Entry 6Y79 (electron microscopy, 2.96 A resolution); this record covers chains A and Y of the 42 polymer chains in the assembly.

== Chain A ==
Protein: Subunit NUAM of NADH:Ubiquinone Oxidoreductase (Complex I)
Organism: Yarrowia lipolytica
Notes: EC 1.6.99.3
Reference sequence: Q9UUU3 (Q9UUU3_YARLL); residue numbers follow UniProt; this construct covers 1-728
Chain sequence (728 residues; row label = number of the first residue in the row):
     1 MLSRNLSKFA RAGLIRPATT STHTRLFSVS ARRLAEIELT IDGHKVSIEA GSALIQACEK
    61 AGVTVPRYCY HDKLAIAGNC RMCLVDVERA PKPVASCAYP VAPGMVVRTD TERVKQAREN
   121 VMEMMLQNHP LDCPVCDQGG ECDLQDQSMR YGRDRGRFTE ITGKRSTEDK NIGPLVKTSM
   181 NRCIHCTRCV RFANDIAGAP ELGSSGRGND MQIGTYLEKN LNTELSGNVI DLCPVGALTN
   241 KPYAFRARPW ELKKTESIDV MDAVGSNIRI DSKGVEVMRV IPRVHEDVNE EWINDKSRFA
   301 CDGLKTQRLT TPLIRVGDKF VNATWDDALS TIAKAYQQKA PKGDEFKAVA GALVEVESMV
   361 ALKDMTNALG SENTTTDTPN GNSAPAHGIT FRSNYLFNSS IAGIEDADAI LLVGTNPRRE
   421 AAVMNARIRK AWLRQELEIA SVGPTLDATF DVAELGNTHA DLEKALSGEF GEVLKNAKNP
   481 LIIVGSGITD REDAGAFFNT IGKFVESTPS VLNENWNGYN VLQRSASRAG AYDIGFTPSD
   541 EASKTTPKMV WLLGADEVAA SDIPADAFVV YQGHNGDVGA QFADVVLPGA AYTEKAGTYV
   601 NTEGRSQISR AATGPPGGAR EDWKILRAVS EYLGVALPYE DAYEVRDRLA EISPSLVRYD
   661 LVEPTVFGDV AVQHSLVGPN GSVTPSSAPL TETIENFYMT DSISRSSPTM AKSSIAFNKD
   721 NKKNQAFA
Unresolved in the structure: 1-34, 727-728
Bound ions: 2Fe-2S cluster Fe: Cys69, Cys80, Cys83, Cys97; 4Fe-4S cluster Fe site 1: His129, Cys133, Cys136, Cys142; 4Fe-4S cluster Fe site 2: Cys183, Cys186, Cys189, Cys233
Small-molecule neighbours:
  - 2Fe-2S cluster (FES): Arg67, Tyr68, Cys69, Tyr70, Ala77, Gly78, Asn79, Cys80, Arg81, Met82, Cys83, Cys97
  - 4Fe-4S cluster (SF4), molecule 1: His129, Pro130, Asp132, Cys133, Cys136, Gln138, Gly139, Cys142, Leu144, Gln145, Arg182, Val235, Gly236
  - 4Fe-4S cluster (SF4), molecule 2: Met180, Cys183, Ile184, His185, Cys186, Thr187, Arg188, Cys189, Ile213, Cys233, Pro234, Val235, Ala237, Leu238

== Chain Y ==
Protein: Subunit NUYM of NADH:Ubiquinone Oxidoreductase (Complex I)
Organism: Yarrowia lipolytica
Reference sequence: A0A1D8N7X0 (A0A1D8N7X0_YARLL); numbering as in UniProt (aligned over 1-161)
Chain sequence (161 residues; numbered 1 to 161; the number before each row is that of its first residue):
     1 MLSRSLRQLS QPSVRSFATS ARLLQKKDVP EVGVNLDNVP AHEIVSGAPA ELSRNRVVRI
    61 YQQAKPATQS GEYGTFAWRL DWDIVDVANR WENDLIGWQS SGDYMQATQM KFTSKESAIK
   121 FANKQGWDFY IQEPHHRKFR VKQYANNFVH SYGKLKHIRT K
Unresolved in the structure: 1-38

== Chain A / chain Y interface ==
Contacting residue pairs (77):
  Ile48(A) - Phe139(Y)  hydrophobic
  Glu49(A) - Val141(Y)
  Ala50(A) - Val141(Y)
  Gly51(A) - Val141(Y)
  Gly51(A) - Lys142(Y)
  Gly51(A) - Gln143(Y)
  Ser52(A) - Val141(Y)
  Ser52(A) - Lys142(Y)
  Ala53(A) - Lys142(Y)  hydrogen bond (backbone-backbone)
  Gln56(A) - Phe139(Y)
  Gln56(A) - Arg140(Y)  hydrogen bond (side chain-backbone)
  Gln56(A) - Lys142(Y)
  Glu59(A) - Glu72(Y)
  Tyr70(A) - Lys142(Y)  hydrogen bond
  His71(A) - Lys142(Y)  hydrogen bond (backbone-side chain)
  Asp72(A) - Arg137(Y)
  Asp72(A) - Lys142(Y)
  Lys73(A) - Arg137(Y)
  Leu74(A) - Lys142(Y)  hydrogen bond (backbone-side chain)
  Ala75(A) - Asn147(Y)
  Ile76(A) - Lys142(Y)
  Ile76(A) - Gln143(Y)
  Ile76(A) - Tyr144(Y)
  Ile76(A) - Asn147(Y)  hydrogen bond (backbone-side chain)
  Ala98(A) - Tyr144(Y)  hydrophobic
  Gly140(A) - Gln69(Y)
  Glu141(A) - Thr68(Y)
  Glu141(A) - Gln69(Y)
  Cys142(A) - Gln69(Y)
  Asp143(A) - Ser70(Y)
  Asp146(A) - Gln69(Y)
  Thr187(A) - Lys161(Y)
  Val190(A) - Thr160(Y)
  Asn194(A) - His157(Y)
  Asn194(A) - Ile158(Y)  hydrogen bond (side chain-backbone)
  Asn194(A) - Arg159(Y)
  Asn194(A) - Thr160(Y)
  Asp195(A) - His157(Y)  salt bridge
  Asp195(A) - Arg159(Y)  salt bridge
  Asp231(A) - Ala67(Y)
  Asp231(A) - Thr68(Y)
  Glu256(A) - Ala64(Y)
  Glu256(A) - Gln132(Y)  hydrogen bond
  Arg269(A) - Pro66(Y)
  Gly274(A) - Asn89(Y)
  Gly274(A) - Arg90(Y)
  Val275(A) - Arg90(Y)
  Val275(A) - Gln99(Y)
  Ile281(A) - Thr68(Y)
  Pro282(A) - Ala67(Y)
  Arg283(A) - Ala64(Y)
  Val284(A) - His135(Y)
  His285(A) - His135(Y)
  Glu286(A) - His136(Y)
  Glu286(A) - Arg137(Y)
  Glu286(A) - Lys138(Y)
  Glu291(A) - Arg137(Y)  salt bridge
  Trp432(A) - Lys156(Y)  hydrogen bond (backbone-side chain)
  Leu433(A) - His157(Y)
  Arg434(A) - Arg140(Y)
  Gln435(A) - Lys156(Y)  hydrogen bond (backbone-side chain)
  Ile608(A) - Arg59(Y)
  Ile608(A) - Tyr130(Y)  hydrophobic
  Arg610(A) - Arg59(Y)
  Arg610(A) - Asp81(Y)  salt bridge
  Arg610(A) - Trp82(Y)  hydrogen bond (side chain-backbone)
  Arg610(A) - Asp83(Y)  salt bridge
  Ala611(A) - Ile84(Y)
  Ala612(A) - Ile84(Y)
  Ala612(A) - Asn89(Y)
  Thr613(A) - Ile84(Y)
  Thr613(A) - Asn89(Y)
  Glu621(A) - Asp86(Y)
  Tyr643(A) - Val57(Y)
  Tyr643(A) - Asp128(Y)  hydrogen bond
  Tyr659(A) - Tyr130(Y)
  Asp660(A) - His135(Y)  salt bridge
Interface residues without a listed pair, chain A (60 interface residues in all): Arg67, Ala77, Lys254, Lys273, Glu405, Arg429, Glu436, Glu594, Gly614, Pro615
Interface residues without a listed pair, chain Y (41 interface residues in all): Tyr61, Gln62, Gln63, Trp91

== Summary ==
The interface between chain A and chain Y involves 60 residues on one side and 41 on the other, with 12
hydrogen bonds and 6 salt bridges. Polar contacts include Asp195(A)-His157(Y), Asp195(A)-Arg159(Y) and
Glu291(A)-Arg137(Y). Ligands of chain A: 4Fe-4S cluster and 2Fe-2S cluster.
Here chain A is Subunit NUAM of NADH:Ubiquinone Oxidoreductase (Complex I) and chain Y is Subunit NUYM of
NADH:Ubiquinone Oxidoreductase (Complex I), both from Yarrowia lipolytica. Entry 6Y79 (Cryo-EM structure of a
respiratory complex I F89A mutant) was determined by electron microscopy.
